Entry 8OQO (X-ray diffraction, 2.60 A resolution); this record covers chains B and C of the 4 polymer chains in the assembly.

# Chain B
Name: Probable fatty oxidation protein FadB
Organism: Mycobacterium tuberculosis H37Rv
UniProtKB: O53872 (O53872_MYCTU); residues 1-720 here = UniProt positions 1-720
Sequence (736 residues; each row starts with the number of its first residue; numbers below 1 keep their minus sign (Met-15 is residue -15)):
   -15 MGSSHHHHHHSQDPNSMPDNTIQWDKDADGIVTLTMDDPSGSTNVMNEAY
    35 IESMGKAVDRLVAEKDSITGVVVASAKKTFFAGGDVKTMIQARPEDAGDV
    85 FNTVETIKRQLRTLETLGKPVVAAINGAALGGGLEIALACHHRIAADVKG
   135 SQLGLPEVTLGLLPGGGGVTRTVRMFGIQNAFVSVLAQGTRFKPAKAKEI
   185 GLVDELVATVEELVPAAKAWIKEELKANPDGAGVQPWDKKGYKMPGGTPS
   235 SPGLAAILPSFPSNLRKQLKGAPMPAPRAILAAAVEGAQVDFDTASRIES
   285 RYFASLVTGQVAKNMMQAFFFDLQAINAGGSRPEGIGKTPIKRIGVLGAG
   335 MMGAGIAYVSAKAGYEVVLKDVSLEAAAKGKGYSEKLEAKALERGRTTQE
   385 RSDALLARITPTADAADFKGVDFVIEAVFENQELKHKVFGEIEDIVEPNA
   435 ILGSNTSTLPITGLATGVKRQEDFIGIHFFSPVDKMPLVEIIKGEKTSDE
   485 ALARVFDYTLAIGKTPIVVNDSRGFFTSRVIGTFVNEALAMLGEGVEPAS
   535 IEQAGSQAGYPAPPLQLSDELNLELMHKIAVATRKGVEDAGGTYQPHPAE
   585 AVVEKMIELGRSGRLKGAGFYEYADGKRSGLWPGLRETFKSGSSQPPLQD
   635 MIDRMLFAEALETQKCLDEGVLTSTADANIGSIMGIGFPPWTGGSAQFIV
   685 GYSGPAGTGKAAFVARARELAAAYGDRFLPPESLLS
Disordered / not traced: -15 to -14, -7 to 0
Modified positions: Cys650 (cysteinesulfonic acid; OCS)
Construct notes: initiating methionine (-15); expression tag (-14 to 0)
Residues lining bound ligands:
  - pyridine-3-sulfonic acid (VXH), molecule 1: Gly67, Gly68, Leu114, Gly115, Gly116, Pro140, Glu141, Leu144, Arg175
  - pyridine-3-sulfonic acid (VXH), molecule 2: Phe166, Val167, Ala171, Gln172, Leu249, Gln252, Leu253
  - pyridine-3-sulfonic acid (VXH), molecule 3: Gln579, Pro580, Pro582, Gly709, Asp710, Arg711

# Chain C
Name: Putative acyltransferase Rv0859
Organism: Mycobacterium tuberculosis H37Rv
Notes: EC 2.3.1.-
UniProtKB: O53871 (Y0859_MYCTU); numbering as in UniProt (aligned over 1-403)
Sequence (403 residues; each row starts with the number of its first residue):
     1 MSEEAFIYEAIRTPRGKQKNGSLHEVKPLSLVVGLIDELRKRHPDLDENL
    51 ISDVILGCVSPVGDQGGDIARAAVLASGMPVTSGGVQLNRFCASGLEAVN
   101 TAAQKVRSGWDDLVLAGGVESMSRVPMGSDGGAMGLDPATNYDVMFVPQS
   151 IGADLIATIEGFSREDVDAYALRSQQKAAEAWSGGYFAKSVVPVRDQNGL
   201 LILDHDEHMRPDTTKEGLAKLKPAFEGLAALGGFDDVALQKYHWVEKINH
   251 VHTGGNSSGIVDGAALVMIGSAAAGKLQGLTPRARIVATATSGADPVIML
   301 TGPTPATRKVLDRAGLTVDDIDLFELNEAFASVVLKFQKDLNIPDEKLNV
   351 NGGAIAMGHPLGATGAMILGTMVDELERRNARRALITLCIGGGMGVATII
   401 ERV
Disordered / not traced: 1, 225-230
Residues lining bound ligands: pyridine-3-sulfonic acid (VXH): Thr158, Ile159, Trp244, Val245, Glu246, Lys247

# How chain B and chain C interact
Residue-residue contacts - 44 pairs, chain B then chain C:
  Leu242(B) with Leu136(C), hydrophobic
  Pro243(B) with Gly135(C); Leu136(C); Asn141(C), hydrogen bond (backbone-side chain)
  Ser244(B) with Leu231(C); Phe234(C)
  Pro246(B) with Pro138(C), hydrophobic; Asn141(C); Tyr142(C)
  Ser247(B) with Gly232(C); Gly233(C); Phe234(C); Val237(C)
  Asn248(B) with Gly232(C), hydrogen bond (side chain-backbone); Gly233(C)
  Leu249(B) with Tyr142(C), hydrophobic
  Arg250(B) with Tyr142(C), hydrogen bond (side chain-backbone); Met145(C); Val237(C); Gln240(C), hydrogen bond (backbone-side chain)
  Lys251(B) with Gly233(C); Asp236(C)
  Leu253(B) with Tyr142(C)
  Lys254(B) with Gln240(C)
  Gly255(B) with Gln240(C)
  Arg262(B) with Ala139(C), hydrogen bond (side chain-backbone); Tyr142(C); Asp143(C), salt bridge
  Leu265(B) with Pro138(C), hydrophobic
  Val269(B) with Pro138(C), hydrophobic
  Glu270(B) with Asp137(C)
  Tyr286(B) with Ala139(C)
  Ala533(B) with His243(C); Trp244(C); Glu246(C)
  Ser534(B) with His243(C), hydrogen bond; Trp244(C), hydrogen bond (side chain-backbone)
  Gln537(B) with Leu239(C); Gln240(C); His243(C)
  Gln541(B) with Gln240(C), hydrogen bond (side chain-backbone)
  Gly614(B) with Glu246(C)
  Leu615(B) with Glu246(C), hydrogen bond (backbone-side chain)
  Leu632(B) with His243(C)
Also at the interface, not in a pair above, chain B (29 interface residues in all): Ala239, Ala256, Ala266, Glu531, Met635
Also at the interface, not in a pair above, chain C (21 interface residues in all): Val245

# Summary
29 residues of chain B face 21 of chain C across their interface, with 9 hydrogen bonds and 1 salt bridge.
Among the polar pairs are Arg262(B)-Asp143(C), Pro243(B)-Asn141(C) and Asn248(B)-Gly232(C). Chain B binds 3
copies of pyridine-3-sulfonic acid. Bound to chain C: pyridine-3-sulfonic acid.
Here chain B is Probable fatty oxidation protein FadB and chain C is Putative acyltransferase Rv0859, both
from Mycobacterium tuberculosis H37Rv. Entry 8OQO (Structure of Mycobacterium tuberculosis beta-oxidation
trifunctional enzyme in complex with Fragment-M-49) was determined by X-ray diffraction, deposited together
with 8OPU, 8OPV, 8OPW, 8OPX, 8OPY, 8OQL and 10 further entries.
